PDB entry 6HWR | X-ray diffraction, 1.95 A resolution | chains C and D

# Chain C
Molecule: Fe(3+)-Zn(2+) purple acid phosphatase
Source organism: Phaseolus vulgaris
Notes: EC 3.1.3.2
UniProt: P80366 (PPAF_PHAVU); residues 7-432 here correspond to UniProt positions 34-459 (UniProt number = residue number + 27)
Sequence (426 residues; numbered 7 to 432; the number before each row is that of its first residue):
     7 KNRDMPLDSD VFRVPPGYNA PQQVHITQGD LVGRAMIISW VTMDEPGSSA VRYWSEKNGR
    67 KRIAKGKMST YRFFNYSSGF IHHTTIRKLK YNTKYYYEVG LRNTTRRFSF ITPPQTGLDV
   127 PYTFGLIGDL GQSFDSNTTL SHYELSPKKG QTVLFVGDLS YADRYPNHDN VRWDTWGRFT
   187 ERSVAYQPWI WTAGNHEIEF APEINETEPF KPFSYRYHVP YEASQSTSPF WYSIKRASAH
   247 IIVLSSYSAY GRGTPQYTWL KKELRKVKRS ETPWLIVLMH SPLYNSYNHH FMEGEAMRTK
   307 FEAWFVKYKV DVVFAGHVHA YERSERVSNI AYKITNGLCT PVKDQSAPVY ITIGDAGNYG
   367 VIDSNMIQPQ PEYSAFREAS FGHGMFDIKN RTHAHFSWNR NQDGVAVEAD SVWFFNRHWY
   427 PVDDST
Unresolved in the structure: 7-8, 432
Glycans and other covalent adducts: N-acetylglucosamine (NAG) linked to Asn81, Asn143, Asn396
Curated features (UniProtKB/Swiss-Prot):
  - active site: His296 (Proton donor)
  - binding site (Fe cation): Asp135, Asp164, Tyr167, His325
  - binding site (Zn(2+)): Asp164, Asn201, His286, His323
  - glycosylation (N-linked (GlcNAc...) asparagine): Asn81, Asn109, Asn143, Asn211, Asn396

# Chain D
Molecule: Fe(3+)-Zn(2+) purple acid phosphatase
Source organism: Phaseolus vulgaris
Notes: EC 3.1.3.2
UniProt: P80366 (PPAF_PHAVU); residues 7-432 here correspond to UniProt positions 34-459 (UniProt number = residue number + 27)
Sequence (426 residues; row label = number of the first residue in the row):
     7 KNRDMPLDSD VFRVPPGYNA PQQVHITQGD LVGRAMIISW VTMDEPGSSA VRYWSEKNGR
    67 KRIAKGKMST YRFFNYSSGF IHHTTIRKLK YNTKYYYEVG LRNTTRRFSF ITPPQTGLDV
   127 PYTFGLIGDL GQSFDSNTTL SHYELSPKKG QTVLFVGDLS YADRYPNHDN VRWDTWGRFT
   187 ERSVAYQPWI WTAGNHEIEF APEINETEPF KPFSYRYHVP YEASQSTSPF WYSIKRASAH
   247 IIVLSSYSAY GRGTPQYTWL KKELRKVKRS ETPWLIVLMH SPLYNSYNHH FMEGEAMRTK
   307 FEAWFVKYKV DVVFAGHVHA YERSERVSNI AYKITNGLCT PVKDQSAPVY ITIGDAGDYG
   367 VIDSNMIQPQ PEYSAFREAS FGHGMFDIKN RTHAHFSWNR NQDGVAVEAD SVWFFNRHWY
   427 PVDDST
Differences from the reference sequence: conflict Asp364 (Asn391 in P80366)
Glycans and other covalent adducts: glycan linked to Asn81, Asn143, Asn396
Curated features (UniProtKB/Swiss-Prot):
  - active site: His296 (Proton donor)
  - binding site (Fe cation): Asp135, Asp164, Tyr167, His325
  - binding site (Zn(2+)): Asp164, Asn201, His286, His323
  - glycosylation (N-linked (GlcNAc...) asparagine): Asn81, Asn109, Asn143, Asn211, Asn396

# Chain C / chain D interface
Contacting residue pairs (57; chain C residue first):
  Ile204(C) - Gly259(D)
  Phe206(C) - Thr233(D)
  Phe206(C) - Pro261(D)  hydrophobic
  Thr213(C) - Thr233(D)
  Pro215(C) - Pro261(D)  hydrophobic
  Thr233(C) - Phe206(D)
  Thr233(C) - Thr213(D)
  Tyr253(C) - Ala255(D)
  Tyr253(C) - Arg258(D)
  Tyr253(C) - Thr260(D)
  Ser254(C) - Ala255(D)
  Ala255(C) - Tyr253(D)
  Ala255(C) - Ser254(D)
  Ala255(C) - Ala255(D)
  Arg258(C) - Tyr253(D)
  Arg258(C) - His296(D)
  Arg258(C) - Glu299(D)  salt bridge
  Gly259(C) - Ile204(D)
  Thr260(C) - Tyr253(D)
  Pro261(C) - Phe206(D)  hydrophobic
  Pro261(C) - Pro215(D)  hydrophobic
  Phe297(C) - Lys339(D)
  Phe297(C) - Ile340(D)  hydrophobic
  Met298(C) - Tyr338(D)
  Met298(C) - Lys339(D)
  Met298(C) - Ile340(D)  hydrophobic
  Glu299(C) - Arg258(D)  salt bridge
  Glu299(C) - Lys306(D)  hydrogen bond (backbone-side chain)
  Glu301(C) - Tyr338(D)
  Glu301(C) - Ile340(D)
  Ala302(C) - Ala302(D)
  Ala302(C) - Thr305(D)
  Ala302(C) - Lys306(D)
  Thr305(C) - Ala302(D)
  Lys306(C) - Glu299(D)  hydrogen bond (side chain-backbone)
  Asn335(C) - Tyr338(D)  hydrogen bond
  Tyr338(C) - Met298(D)
  Tyr338(C) - Glu301(D)
  Tyr338(C) - Asn335(D)  hydrogen bond
  Tyr338(C) - Cys345(D)  hydrogen bond (side chain-backbone)
  Lys339(C) - Phe297(D)
  Lys339(C) - Met298(D)
  Ile340(C) - Phe297(D)  hydrophobic
  Ile340(C) - Met298(D)  hydrophobic
  Ile340(C) - Glu301(D)
  Ile340(C) - Cys345(D)
  Ile340(C) - Pro347(D)
  Ile340(C) - Tyr379(D)  hydrophobic
  Thr341(C) - Pro377(D)
  Thr341(C) - Tyr379(D)
  Gly343(C) - Cys345(D)
  Cys345(C) - Tyr338(D)  hydrogen bond (backbone-side chain)
  Cys345(C) - Ile340(D)
  Cys345(C) - Gly343(D)
  Cys345(C) - Cys345(D)  disulfide
  Pro347(C) - Ile340(D)
  Tyr379(C) - Ile340(D)  hydrophobic
Interface residues without a listed pair, chain C (34 interface residues in all): Tyr256, Gly257, Thr264, Arg304, Thr346, Pro377
Interface residues without a listed pair, chain D (35 interface residues in all): Ser252, Tyr256, Thr264, Arg304, Thr341, Thr346
Cross-chain cystine bridges: Cys345(C)-Cys345(D)

# Overview
Chain C and chain D form an interface of 34 and 35 residues respectively; the contacts include 1 disulfide
bond, 6 hydrogen bonds and 2 salt bridges. Polar contacts include Arg258(C)-Glu299(D), Glu299(C)-Arg258(D) and
Glu299(C)-Lys306(D).
Chain C is Fe(3+)-Zn(2+) purple acid phosphatase and chain D is Fe(3+)-Zn(2+) purple acid phosphatase, both
from Phaseolus vulgaris; the structure, Red kidney bean purple acid phosphatase in complex with adenosine
divanadate, was determined by X-ray diffraction.
